6TV4 - chain A; structure by X-ray diffraction, 1.53 A resolution.

Chain A:
Protein: Palmitoleoyl-protein carboxylesterase NOTUM
Source organism: Homo sapiens
Notes: EC 3.1.1.98
UniProtKB: Q6P988 (NOTUM_HUMAN); residue numbers follow UniProt; this construct covers 81-451
Amino-acid sequence (383 residues; numbered 78 to 460; the number before each row is that of its first residue):
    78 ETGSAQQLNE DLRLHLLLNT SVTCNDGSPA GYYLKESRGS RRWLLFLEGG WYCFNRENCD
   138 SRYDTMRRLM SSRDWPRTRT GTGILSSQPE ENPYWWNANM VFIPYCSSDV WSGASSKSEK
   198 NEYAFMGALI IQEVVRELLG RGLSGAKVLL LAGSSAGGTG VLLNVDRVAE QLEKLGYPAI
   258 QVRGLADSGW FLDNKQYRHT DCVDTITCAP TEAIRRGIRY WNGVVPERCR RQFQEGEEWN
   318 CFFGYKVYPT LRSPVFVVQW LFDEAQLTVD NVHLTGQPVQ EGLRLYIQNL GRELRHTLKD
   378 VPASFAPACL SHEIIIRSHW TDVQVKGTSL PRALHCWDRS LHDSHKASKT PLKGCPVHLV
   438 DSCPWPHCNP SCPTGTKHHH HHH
Not modelled in the structure: 78-87, 278-280, 284, 421-427, 452-460
Sequence notes: expression tag (78-80, 452-460); engineered mutation Ser-330 (Cys in Q6P988)
Cystine bridges: Cys-101/Cys-183, Cys-130/Cys-136, Cys-306/Cys-318, Cys-386/Cys-449, Cys-413/Cys-432, Cys-440/Cys-445
Covalent attachments: N-acetylglucosamine (NAG) linked to Asn-96
Small-molecule neighbours: caffeine (CFF): Trp-128, Tyr-129, Val-187, Ala-233, Thr-236, Phe-268, Pro-287, Ile-291, Phe-319, Phe-320, Ala-342, Gln-343, Val-346
UniProt features mapped onto this chain:
  - active site (Charge relay system): Ser-232, Asp-340, His-389
  - modified residue: Ser-81 (Phosphoserine)
  - glycosylation: Asn-96 (N-linked (GlcNAc...) asparagine)
  - mutagenesis: Ser-232 (S232A: Abolishes enzyme activity. Unable to mediate serine depalmitoleoylation of WNT proteins)
Reported in the primary citation:
  - binding site for caffeine: Trp-128, Phe-268
  - catalytic residues: Ser-232, Asp-340, His-389 (citing earlier work)

In short:
Ligands of chain A: caffeine. N-acetylglucosamine is covalently linked to Asn-96. Curated annotation (UniProt)
lists 3 active-site residues and one mutagenesis site. The paper reports catalytic residues Ser-232, Asp-340
and His-389; a binding site for caffeine at Trp-128 and Phe-268.
Chain A is Palmitoleoyl-protein carboxylesterase NOTUM (Homo sapiens); the structure, CFF-Notum complex, was
determined by X-ray diffraction (same publication as 6TUZ).
